PDB entry 1J59 | X-ray diffraction, 2.50 A resolution | chains A and B of the 6 polymer chains in the assembly

[Chain A (and B)]
Molecule: Catabolite gene activator protein (cap)
From: Escherichia coli
Notes: chain B of this document is another copy of the same molecule, construct and numbering; everything in this record applies to it too
Reference sequence: P0ACJ8 (CRP_ECOLI); residues 1-209 here correspond to UniProt positions 2-210 (UniProt number = residue number + 1)
Sequence (209 residues; row label = number of the first residue in the row):
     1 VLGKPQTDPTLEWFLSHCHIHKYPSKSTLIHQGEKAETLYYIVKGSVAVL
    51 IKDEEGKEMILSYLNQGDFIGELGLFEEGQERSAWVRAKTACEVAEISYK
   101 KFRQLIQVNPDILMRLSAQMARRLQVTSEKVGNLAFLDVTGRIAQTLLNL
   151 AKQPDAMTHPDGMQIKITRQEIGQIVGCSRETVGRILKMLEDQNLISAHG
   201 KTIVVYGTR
Not modelled in the structure: 1-8, 208-209 (chain B: 1-8, 206-209)

[How chain A and chain B interact]
Residue-residue contacts - 47 pairs, chain A then chain B:
  Ile51(A) - Gly132(B)
  Lys52(A) - Phe136(B)
  Asp53(A) - Phe136(B)
  Lys57(A) - Phe136(B)
  Glu58(A) - Phe136(B)
  Met59(A) - Val131(B)  hydrophobic
  Met59(A) - Ala135(B)  hydrophobic
  Met59(A) - Phe136(B)  hydrophobic
  Leu61(A) - Ser128(B)
  Leu61(A) - Val131(B)  hydrophobic
  Leu73(A) - Ala121(B)
  Leu73(A) - Arg122(B)  hydrogen bond (backbone-side chain)
  Leu73(A) - Leu124(B)  hydrophobic
  Phe76(A) - Ser117(B)
  Phe76(A) - Ala118(B)  hydrophobic
  Phe76(A) - Ala121(B)  hydrophobic
  Gln80(A) - Arg122(B)  hydrogen bond
  Leu113(A) - Leu113(B)  hydrophobic
  Leu113(A) - Met114(B)  hydrophobic
  Met114(A) - Phe76(B)  hydrophobic
  Met114(A) - Leu113(B)  hydrophobic
  Ser117(A) - Phe76(B)
  Ser117(A) - Ser117(B)  hydrogen bond
  Ser117(A) - Met120(B)
  Ala118(A) - Phe76(B)  hydrophobic
  Met120(A) - Ser117(B)
  Ala121(A) - Leu73(B)
  Arg122(A) - Glu77(B)  salt bridge
  Arg122(A) - Gln80(B)  hydrogen bond
  Arg123(A) - Leu124(B)
  Leu124(A) - Leu73(B)  hydrophobic
  Leu124(A) - Arg123(B)
  Leu124(A) - Leu124(B)  hydrophobic
  Leu124(A) - Thr127(B)
  Gln125(A) - Gln80(B)  hydrogen bond
  Thr127(A) - Thr127(B)
  Thr127(A) - Val131(B)
  Lys130(A) - Val131(B)
  Val131(A) - Lys130(B)
  Val131(A) - Val131(B)  hydrophobic
  Val131(A) - Leu134(B)  hydrophobic
  Gly132(A) - Ile51(B)
  Leu134(A) - Val131(B)  hydrophobic
  Ala135(A) - Met59(B)  hydrophobic
  Phe136(A) - Ile51(B)  hydrophobic
  Phe136(A) - Asp53(B)
  Phe136(A) - Lys57(B)
Also at the interface, not in a pair above, chain A (32 interface residues in all): Glu54, Glu72, Ser83, Ile106, Ser128
Also at the interface, not in a pair above, chain B (31 interface residues in all): Lys52, Glu58, Leu61, Ser83, Gln125, Leu137

[Summary]
32 residues of chain A and 31 residues of chain B are in contact, with 5 hydrogen bonds and 1 salt bridge.
Among the polar pairs are Arg122(A)-Glu77(B), Leu73(A)-Arg122(B) and Gln80(A)-Arg122(B).
Both chains are Catabolite gene activator protein (cap) (Escherichia coli). Entry 1J59 (Catabolite gene
activator protein (cap)/DNA complex + adenosine-3',5'-cyclic-monophosphate) was determined by X-ray
diffraction.
